PDB entry 2NYL | X-ray diffraction, 3.80 A resolution | chains C and G of the 4 polymer chains in the assembly

[Chain C]
Molecule: Serine/threonine-protein phosphatase 2A catalytic subunit alpha isoform
Organism: Homo sapiens
Notes: EC 3.1.3.16
UniProtKB: P67775 (PP2AA_HUMAN); residues 2-294 here = UniProt positions 2-294
Amino-acid sequence (293 residues; row label = number of the first residue in the row):
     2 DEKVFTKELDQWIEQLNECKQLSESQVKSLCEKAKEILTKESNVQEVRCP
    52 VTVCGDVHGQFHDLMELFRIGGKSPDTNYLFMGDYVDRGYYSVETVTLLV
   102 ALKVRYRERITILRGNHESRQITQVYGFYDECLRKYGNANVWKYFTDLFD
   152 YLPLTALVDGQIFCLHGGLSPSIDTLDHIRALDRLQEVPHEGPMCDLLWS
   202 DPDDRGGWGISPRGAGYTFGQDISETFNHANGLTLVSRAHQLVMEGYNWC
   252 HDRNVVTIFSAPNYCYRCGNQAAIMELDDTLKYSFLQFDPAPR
Bound ions: Mn2+ site 1: Asp-57, His-59, Asp-85; Mn2+ site 2: Asp-85, Asn-117, His-167, His-241
Swiss-Prot annotation at these positions:
  - active site: His-118 (Proton donor)
  - binding site (Mn(2+)): Asp-57, His-59, Asp-85, Asn-117, His-167, His-241
  - binding site (Zn(2+)): Asp-57, His-59, Asp-85
  - binding site (Fe(3+)): Asp-85, Asn-117, His-167, His-241
  - natural variant: Gly-60 (G60V: In HJS3; uncertain significance), Asp-88 (D88G: In HJS3), Gln-122 (Q122H: In HJS3), Tyr-127 (Y127C: In HJS3), Asp-131 (D131H: In HJS3), His-191 (H191R: In HJS3), Asp-223 (D223H: In HJS3; D223V: In HJS3), Tyr-265 (Y265C: In HJS3)
  - mutagenesis: Asp-85 (D85N: Loss of phosphatase activity)

[Chain G]
Molecule: microcystin LR
Amino-acid sequence (7 residues; each row starts with the number of its first residue):
     1 ALXRXEX
Modified / non-standard residues: Ala-1 (D-alanine; DAL); ACB (3-methyl-beta-D-aspartic acid) at position 3, 1ZN ((2S,3S,4E,6E,8S,9S)-3-amino-9-methoxy-2,6,8-trimethyl-10-phenyldeca-4,6-dienoic acid) at position 5, DAM (N-methyl-alpha-beta-dehydroalanine) at position 7; Glu-6 (gamma-D-glutamic acid; FGA)
Covalently attached groups: covalent link Ala-1/DAM_7

[Chain C / chain G interface]
Contacting residue pairs - 19 pairs, chain C then chain G:
  Arg-89(C) / ACB_3(G)  hydrogen bond (side chain-backbone)
  Arg-89(C) / 1ZN_5(G)
  Arg-89(C) / Glu-6(G)  hydrogen bond (side chain-backbone)
  Asn-117(C) / 1ZN_5(G)
  Gln-122(C) / 1ZN_5(G)
  Ile-123(C) / 1ZN_5(G)
  Tyr-127(C) / ACB_3(G)  hydrogen bond (side chain-backbone)
  Tyr-127(C) / 1ZN_5(G)
  Val-189(C) / 1ZN_5(G)
  Pro-190(C) / 1ZN_5(G)
  His-191(C) / 1ZN_5(G)
  Trp-200(C) / 1ZN_5(G)
  Pro-213(C) / Arg-4(G)
  Arg-214(C) / Arg-4(G)  hydrogen bond (side chain-backbone)
  Arg-214(C) / 1ZN_5(G)
  Gly-215(C) / 1ZN_5(G)
  Tyr-265(C) / Glu-6(G)  hydrogen bond (side chain-backbone)
  Cys-266(C) / Leu-2(G)  hydrophobic
  Cys-269(C) / DAM_7(G)  covalent bond
Also at the interface, not in a pair above, chain C (19 interface residues in all): His-118, Ala-216, His-241, Leu-243

[Summary]
19 residues of chain C face 6 of chain G across their interface, with 1 covalent bond and 5 hydrogen bonds.
Polar pairs include Arg-89(C)/ACB_3(G), Arg-89(C)/Glu-6(G) and Tyr-127(C)/ACB_3(G).
Chain C is Serine/threonine-protein phosphatase 2A catalytic subunit alpha isoform (Homo sapiens) and chain G
is microcystin LR; the structure, Crystal structure of Protein Phosphatase 2A (PP2A) holoenzyme with the
catalytic subunit carboxyl terminus truncated, was determined by X-ray diffraction, deposited together with
2NPP and 2NYM.
